PDB entry 6U59 | electron microscopy, 3.86 A resolution | chains A and C of the 12 polymer chains in the assembly

[Chain A (and C)]
Protein: SOSIP.664 gp120
From: Human immunodeficiency virus 1
Notes: chain C of this document is another copy of the same molecule, construct and numbering; everything in this record applies to it too
UniProtKB: B3UES2 (B3UES2_9HIV1); the construct lacks a stretch of the UniProt sequence and is renumbered around it, so the offset changes along the chain: 31-148 = UniProt 29-146; 149-184 = UniProt 151-186; 189-309 = UniProt 198-318; 312-323 = UniProt 319-330; 3 more segments
Amino-acid sequence (524 residues; row label = number of the first residue in the row; note: 10 numbers in that range are skipped by the numbering (no residue carries them; nothing is unmodelled there); a row labelled like 148A-148D holds insertion residues (148A, then the next letters in order); numbers below 1 keep their minus sign (Met-4 is residue -4)):
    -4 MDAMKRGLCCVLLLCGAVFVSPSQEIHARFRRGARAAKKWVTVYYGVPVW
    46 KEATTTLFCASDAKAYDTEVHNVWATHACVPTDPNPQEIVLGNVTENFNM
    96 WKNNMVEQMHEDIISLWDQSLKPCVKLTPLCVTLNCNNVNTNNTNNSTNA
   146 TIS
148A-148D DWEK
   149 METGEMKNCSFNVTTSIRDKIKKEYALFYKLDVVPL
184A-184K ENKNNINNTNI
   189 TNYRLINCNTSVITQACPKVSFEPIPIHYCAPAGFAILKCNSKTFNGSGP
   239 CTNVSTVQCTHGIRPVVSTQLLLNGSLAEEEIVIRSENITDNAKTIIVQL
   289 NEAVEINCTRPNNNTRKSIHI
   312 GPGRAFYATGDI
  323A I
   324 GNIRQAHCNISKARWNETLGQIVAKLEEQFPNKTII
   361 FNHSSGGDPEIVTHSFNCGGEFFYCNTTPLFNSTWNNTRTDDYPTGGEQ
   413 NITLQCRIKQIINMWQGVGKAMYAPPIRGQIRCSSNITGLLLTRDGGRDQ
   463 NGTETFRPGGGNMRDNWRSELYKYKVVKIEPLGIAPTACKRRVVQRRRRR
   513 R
Not modelled in the structure: -4 to 30, 57-62, 139-147, 184A-184K, 505-513
Differences from the reference sequence: engineered mutation Cys501 (Ala505 in B3UES2), Arg509 (Glu513 in B3UES2), Arg510 (Lys514 in B3UES2), Arg512 (Ala516 in B3UES2), Arg513 (Val517 in B3UES2)
Disulfide bonds: Cys119-Cys205, Cys126-Cys196, Cys131-Cys157, Cys218-Cys247, Cys228-Cys239, Cys296-Cys331, Cys378-Cys445, Cys385-Cys418
Covalently attached groups: N-acetylglucosamine (NAG) linked to Asn88, Asn156, Asn160, Asn197, Asn234, Asn241, Asn262, Asn276, Asn295, Asn301, Asn332, Asn339, Asn355, Asn362, Asn386, Asn392, Asn396, Asn413, Asn448
What the authors report for this chain:
  - post-translational modification sites: Asn88, Asn234, Asn241, Asn276, Asn295, Asn339, Asn355, Asn448

[How chain A and chain C interact]
Residue-residue contacts (15; chain A residue first):
  Thr123(A) - Arg166(C)
  Cys126(A) - Ile165(C)
  Cys126(A) - Arg166(C)  hydrogen bond (backbone-backbone)
  Val127(A) - Asp167(C)
  Thr128(A) - Asp167(C)  hydrogen bond
  Thr128(A) - Lys168(C)
  Arg192(A) - Ile165(C)
  Cys196(A) - Ile165(C)  hydrophobic
  Cys196(A) - Pro313(C)
  Asn197(A) - Ser164(C)
  Thr198(A) - Pro313(C)
  Thr198(A) - Gly314(C)
  Ser199(A) - Pro313(C)
  Ser199(A) - Gly314(C)
  Val200(A) - Pro313(C)

[In short]
10 residues of chain A face 7 of chain C across their interface, with 2 hydrogen bonds. Polar contacts include
Thr128(A)-Asp167(C) and Cys126(A)-Arg166(C). N-acetylglucosamine is covalently linked to Asn88(A), Asn156(A),
Asn160(A), Asn197(A), Asn234(A) and Asn241(A) and 13 more. The paper reports modification sites Asn88(A),
Asn234(A) and Asn241(A) among others.
Chain A and chain C are both SOSIP.664 gp120 (Human immunodeficiency virus 1); the structure, HIV-1 B41
SOSIP.664 in complex with rabbit antibody 13B, was determined by electron microscopy.
